Entry 8ZBY (electron microscopy, 3.67 A resolution); this record covers chains A and D of the 9 polymer chains in the assembly.

[Chain A]
Molecule: Spike glycoprotein
From: Severe acute respiratory syndrome coronavirus 2
UniProt: P0DTC2 (SPIKE_SARS2); aligned to UniProt positions 14-1211 over residues 14-1211
Amino-acid sequence (1240 residues; numbered 14 to 1260 plus 6 insertion-coded residues; 13 numbers in that range are skipped by the numbering (no residue carries them; nothing is unmodelled there); the number before each row is that of its first residue; a row labelled like 210A-210F holds insertion residues (210A, then the next letters in order)):
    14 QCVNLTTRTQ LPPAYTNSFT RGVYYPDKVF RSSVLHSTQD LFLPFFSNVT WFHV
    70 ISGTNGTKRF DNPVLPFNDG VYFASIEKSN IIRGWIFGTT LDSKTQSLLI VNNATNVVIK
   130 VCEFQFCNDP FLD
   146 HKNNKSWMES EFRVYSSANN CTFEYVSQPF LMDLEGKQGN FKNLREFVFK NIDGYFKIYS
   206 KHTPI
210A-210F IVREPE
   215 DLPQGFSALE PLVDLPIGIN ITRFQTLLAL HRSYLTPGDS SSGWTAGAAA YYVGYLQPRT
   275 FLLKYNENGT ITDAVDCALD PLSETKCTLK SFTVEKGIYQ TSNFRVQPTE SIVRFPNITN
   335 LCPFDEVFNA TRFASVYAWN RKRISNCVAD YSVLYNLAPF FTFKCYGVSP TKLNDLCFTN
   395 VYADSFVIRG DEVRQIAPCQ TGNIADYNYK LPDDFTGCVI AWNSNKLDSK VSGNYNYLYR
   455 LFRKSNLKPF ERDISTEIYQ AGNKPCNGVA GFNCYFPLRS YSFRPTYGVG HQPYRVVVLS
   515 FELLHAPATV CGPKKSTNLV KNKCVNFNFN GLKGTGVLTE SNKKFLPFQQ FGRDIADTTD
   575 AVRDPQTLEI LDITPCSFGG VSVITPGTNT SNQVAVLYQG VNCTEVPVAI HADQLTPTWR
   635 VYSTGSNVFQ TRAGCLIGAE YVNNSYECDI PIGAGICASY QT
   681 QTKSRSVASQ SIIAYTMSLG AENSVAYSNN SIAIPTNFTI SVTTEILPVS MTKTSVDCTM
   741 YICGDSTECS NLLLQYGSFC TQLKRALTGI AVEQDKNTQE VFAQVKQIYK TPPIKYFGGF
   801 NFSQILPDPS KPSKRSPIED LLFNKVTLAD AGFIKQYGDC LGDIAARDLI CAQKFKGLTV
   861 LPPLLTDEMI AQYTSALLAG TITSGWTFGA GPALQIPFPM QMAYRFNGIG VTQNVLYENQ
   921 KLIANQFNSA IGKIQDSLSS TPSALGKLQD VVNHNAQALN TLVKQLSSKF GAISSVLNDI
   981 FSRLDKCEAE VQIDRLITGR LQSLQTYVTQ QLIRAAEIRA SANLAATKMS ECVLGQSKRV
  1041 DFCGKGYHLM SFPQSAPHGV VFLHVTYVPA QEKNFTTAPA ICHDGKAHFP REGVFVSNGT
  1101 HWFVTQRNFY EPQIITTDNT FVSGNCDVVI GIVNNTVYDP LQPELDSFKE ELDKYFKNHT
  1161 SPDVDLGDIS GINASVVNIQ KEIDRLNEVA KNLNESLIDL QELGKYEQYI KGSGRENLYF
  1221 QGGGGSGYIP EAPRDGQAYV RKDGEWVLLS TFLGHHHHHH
Disordered / not traced: 14-26, 70-79, 146-152, 173-185, 210A-210F, 246-262, 621-640, 681-688, 828-848, 1146-1260
Differences from the reference sequence: variant Val67 (Ala in P0DTC2), Ile95 (Thr in P0DTC2), Asp142 (Tyr145 in P0DTC2), Arg210C (Asn211 in P0DTC2), Glu210D (Leu212 in P0DTC2), Pro210E (Val213 in P0DTC2), Glu210F (Arg214 in P0DTC2), Asp339 (Gly in P0DTC2), Leu371 (Ser in P0DTC2), Pro373 (Ser in P0DTC2), Phe375 (Ser in P0DTC2), Asn417 (Lys in P0DTC2), Lys440 (Asn in P0DTC2), Ser446 (Gly in P0DTC2), Asn477 (Ser in P0DTC2), Lys478 (Thr in P0DTC2), Ala484 (Glu in P0DTC2), Arg493 (Gln in P0DTC2), Ser496 (Gly in P0DTC2), Arg498 (Gln in P0DTC2), Tyr501 (Asn in P0DTC2), His505 (Tyr in P0DTC2), Lys547 (Thr in P0DTC2), Gly614 (Asp in P0DTC2), Tyr655 (His in P0DTC2), Lys683 (Asn679 in P0DTC2), Lys764 (Asn in P0DTC2), Tyr796 (Asp in P0DTC2), Lys856 (Asn in P0DTC2), His954 (Gln in P0DTC2), Lys969 (Asn in P0DTC2), Phe981 (Leu in P0DTC2); insertion (210A-210B); engineered mutation Cys413 (Gly in P0DTC2), Pro817 (Phe in P0DTC2), Pro892 (Ala in P0DTC2), Pro899 (Ala in P0DTC2), Pro942 (Ala in P0DTC2), Cys987 (Val in P0DTC2); expression tag (1212-1260)
Cystine bridges: Cys131-Cys166, Cys291-Cys301, Cys336-Cys361, Cys379-Cys432, Cys391-Cys525, Cys480-Cys488, Cys617-Cys649, Cys662-Cys671, Cys738-Cys760, Cys743-Cys749, Cys1032-Cys1043, Cys1082-Cys1126
Covalently attached groups: N-acetylglucosamine (NAG) linked to Asn61, Asn234, Asn282, Asn331, Asn343, Asn616, Asn709, Asn717, Asn801, Asn1074, Asn1098, Asn1134
UniProt features mapped onto this chain:
  - region: Asn280 to Cys301 (Putative superantigen), Arg403 to Asp405 (Integrin-binding motif), Asn448 to Phe456 (Immunodominant HLA epitope recognized by the CD8+), Ser816 to Tyr837 (Fusion peptide 1), Lys835 to Phe855 (Fusion peptide 2), Asp1163 to Glu1202 (Heptad repeat 2)
  - site (Cleavage): Arg685, Ser686, Arg815, Ser816
  - glycosylation: Asn17 (N-linked (GlcNAc...) (complex) asparagine), Asn61 (N-linked (GlcNAc...) (hybrid) asparagine), Asn74 (N-linked (GlcNAc...) (complex) asparagine), Asn122 (N-linked (GlcNAc...) (hybrid) asparagine), Asn149 (N-linked (GlcNAc...) (complex) asparagine), Asn165 (N-linked (GlcNAc...) (complex) asparagine), Asn234 (N-linked (GlcNAc...) (high mannose) asparagine), Asn282 (N-linked (GlcNAc...) (complex) asparagine), Thr323 (O-linked (GalNAc) threonine), Ser325 (O-linked (HexNAc...) serine), Asn331 (N-linked (GlcNAc...) (complex) asparagine), Asn343 (N-linked (GlcNAc...) (complex) asparagine), Asn603 (N-linked (GlcNAc...) (hybrid) asparagine), Asn616 (N-linked (GlcNAc...) (complex) asparagine), Asn657 (N-linked (GlcNAc...) (complex) asparagine), Thr676 (O-linked (GlcNAc...) threonine), Asn709 (N-linked (GlcNAc...) (high mannose) asparagine), Asn717 (N-linked (GlcNAc...) (hybrid) asparagine), Asn801 (N-linked (GlcNAc...) (hybrid) asparagine), Asn1074 (N-linked (GlcNAc...) (hybrid) asparagine) and 5 more in UniProt

[Chain D]
Molecule: Light chain of D1F6 Fab
From: Homo sapiens
Notes: antibody fragment or engineered binder
Amino-acid sequence (223 residues; each row starts with the number of its first residue):
     1 QPVLTQPPSA SGPPGQSVSI SCSGSRSNIG TNFVYWYQQL PGAAPKLLIY KNDQRPSGVP
    61 ERFFGSKSGT SASLAISGLR SEDEVDYYCA AWDDSLSGHV FGAGTKVTVL GTKLTVLGQP
   121 KAAPSVTLFP PSSEELQANK ATLVCLISDF YPGAVTVAWK ADSSPVKAGV ETTTPSKQSN
   181 NKYAASSYLS LTPEQWKSHR SYSCQVTHEG STVEKTVAPT ECS
Disordered / not traced: 1, 111-117, 222-223
Cystine bridges: Cys22-Cys89, Cys145-Cys204

[Chain A / chain D interface]
Contacting residue pairs - 7 pairs, chain A then chain D:
  Asn481(A) with Arg26(D), hydrogen bond (backbone-side chain)
  Gly482(A) with Arg26(D); Thr31(D), hydrogen bond (backbone-side chain)
  Val483(A) with Gly69(D)
  Ala484(A) with Gly30(D); Lys67(D), hydrogen bond (backbone-side chain)
  Phe490(A) with Thr31(D)
Also at the interface, not in a pair above, chain A (7 interface residues in all): Thr470, Gly485
Also at the interface, not in a pair above, chain D (8 interface residues in all): Ile29, Thr70, Asp94

[In short]
7 residues of chain A and 8 residues of chain D are in contact, with 3 hydrogen bonds. Polar pairs include
Asn481(A)-Arg26(D), Gly482(A)-Thr31(D) and Ala484(A)-Lys67(D). Covalently linked N-acetylglucosamine: at
Asn61(A), Asn234(A), Asn282(A), Asn331(A), Asn343(A) and Asn616(A) and 6 more.
Chain A is Spike glycoprotein (Severe acute respiratory syndrome coronavirus 2) and chain D is Light chain of
D1F6 Fab (Homo sapiens); the structure, SARS-CoV-2 Omicron BA.1 spike trimer (x2-4P) in complex with 3 D1F6
Fabs (0 RBD up), was determined by electron microscopy (same publication as 8ZBZ, 8ZC0, 8ZC1, 8ZC2, 8ZC3,
8ZC4, 8ZC5 and 8ZC6).
